PDB entry 6NT9 | electron microscopy, 3.30 A resolution | chains A and B of the 4 polymer chains in the assembly

Chain A (and B):
Molecule: Serine/threonine-protein kinase TBK1
From: Homo sapiens
Notes: EC 2.7.11.1; chain B of this document is another copy of the same molecule, construct and numbering; everything in this record applies to it too
UniProt: Q9UHD2 (TBK1_HUMAN); residue numbers follow UniProt; this construct covers 1-729
Amino-acid sequence (742 residues; row label = number of the first residue in the row):
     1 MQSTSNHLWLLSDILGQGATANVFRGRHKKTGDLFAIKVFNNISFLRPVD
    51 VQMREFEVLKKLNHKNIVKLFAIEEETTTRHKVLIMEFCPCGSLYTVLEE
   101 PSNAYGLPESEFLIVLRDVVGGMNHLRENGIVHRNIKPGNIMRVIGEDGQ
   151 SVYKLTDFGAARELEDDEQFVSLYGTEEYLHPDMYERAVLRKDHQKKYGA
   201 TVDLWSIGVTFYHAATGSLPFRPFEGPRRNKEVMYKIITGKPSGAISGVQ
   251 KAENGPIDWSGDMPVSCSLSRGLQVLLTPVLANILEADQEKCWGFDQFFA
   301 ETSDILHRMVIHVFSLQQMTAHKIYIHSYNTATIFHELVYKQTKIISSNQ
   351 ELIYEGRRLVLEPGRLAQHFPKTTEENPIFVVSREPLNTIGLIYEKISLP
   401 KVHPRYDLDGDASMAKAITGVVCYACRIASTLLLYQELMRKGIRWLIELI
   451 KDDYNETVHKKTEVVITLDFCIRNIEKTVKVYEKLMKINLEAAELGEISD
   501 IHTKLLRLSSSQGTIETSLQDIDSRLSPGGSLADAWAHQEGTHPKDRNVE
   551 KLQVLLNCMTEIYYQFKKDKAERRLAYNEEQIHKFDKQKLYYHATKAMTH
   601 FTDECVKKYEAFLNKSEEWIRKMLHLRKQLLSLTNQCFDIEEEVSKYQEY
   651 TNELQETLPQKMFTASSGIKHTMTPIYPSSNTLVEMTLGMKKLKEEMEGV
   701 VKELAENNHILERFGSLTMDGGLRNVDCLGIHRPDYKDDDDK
Not modelled in the structure: 43-48, 160-174, 184-199, 226-230, 485-495, 659-742
Sequence notes: engineered mutation Asn135 (Asp in Q9UHD2); expression tag (730-742)
Curated features (UniProtKB/Swiss-Prot):
  - binding site (ATP): Leu15 to Val23, Lys38
  - modified residue: Ser172 (Phosphoserine), Lys607 (N6-methyllysine), Ser716 (Phosphoserine)
  - cross-link (Glycyl lysine isopeptide (Lys-Gly)): Lys30 (interchain with G-Cter in ubiquitin), Lys401 (interchain with G-Cter in ubiquitin), Lys670 (interchain with G-Cter in ubiquitin)
  - natural variant: Phe24 (F24S: Loss of IFNB induction), Arg47 (R47H: In FTDALS4), Asp50 (D50A: In IIAE8), Tyr105 (Y105C: In FTDALS4), Val152 (V152L: No effect on IFNB induction), Gly159 (G159A: In IIAE8), Ile207 (I207V: In IIAE8; uncertain significance), Tyr212 (Y212D: In AIARV), Asp296 (D296H: In a breast pleomorphic lobular carcinoma sample), Ile305 (I305T: In FTDALS4), Leu306 (L306I: In FTDALS4; uncertain significance), Arg308 to Leu729 (deletion: Loss of IFNB induction), 19 further natural variant entries in UniProt
  - mutagenesis: Lys30 (K30R: Decreases ubiquitination. Abolishes ubiquitination, phosphorylation and kinase activity; when associated with R-401), Asp33 (D33A: Decreases phosphorylation and kinase activity), Lys38 (K38A: Loss of kinase activity), Ser172 (S172A: Loss of kinase activity. No effect on dimerization. Loss of USP38-mediated degradation; S172E: Decreased kinase activity), Leu316 (L316E: Decreases kinase activity. No effect on phosphorylation), Tyr325 (Y325E: Abolishes phosphorylation and kinase activity), Glu355 (E355R: Decreases phosphorylation and kinase activity. Abolishes dimerization; when associated with A-357 or R-448), Arg357 (R357A: Decreases phosphorylation and kinase activity. Abolishes dimerization; when associated with R-355), Lys401 (K401R: Decreases ubiquitination. Abolishes ubiquitination, phosphorylation and kinase activity; when associated with R-30), Glu448 (E448R: Decreases phosphorylation and kinase activity. Abolishes dimerization; when associated with R-355), His459 (H459E: Abolishes dimerization and decreases kinase activity but no effect on phosphorylation; when associated with E-466 and E-470), Ile466 (I466E: Abolishes dimerization and decreases kinase activity but no effect on phosphorylation; when associated with E-459 and E-470), 17 further mutagenesis entries in UniProt
What the authors report for this chain:
  - post-translational modification sites: Ser172 (citing earlier work)
  - mutagenesis - D135N: abolished catalytic activity (citing earlier work)
  - mutagenesis - Y577A, N578A, Q581A: decreased signaling in response to cGAMP

Chain A / chain B interface:
Contacting residue pairs (37; chain A residue first):
  Arg27(A) - Ile582(B)
  Lys30(A) - Phe585(B)
  Thr31(A) - Phe585(B)
  Asp33(A) - Lys589(B)  salt bridge
  Glu147(A) - Lys551(B)
  Asp148(A) - Arg547(B)  hydrogen bond (backbone-side chain)
  Asp148(A) - Glu550(B)
  Asp148(A) - Lys551(B)
  Gly149(A) - Val554(B)
  Gln150(A) - Arg547(B)
  Glu355(A) - Arg444(B)  salt bridge
  Glu355(A) - Trp445(B)  hydrogen bond
  Gly356(A) - Arg357(B)
  Arg357(A) - Gly356(B)
  Arg357(A) - Arg357(B)
  Arg357(A) - Asp452(B)  salt bridge
  Arg444(A) - Glu355(B)  salt bridge
  Trp445(A) - Glu355(B)  hydrogen bond
  Glu448(A) - Arg357(B)
  Leu449(A) - Arg357(B)
  Asp452(A) - Arg357(B)  salt bridge
  His459(A) - His459(B)
  Phe470(A) - Phe470(B)  hydrophobic
  Phe470(A) - Asn652(B)
  Arg473(A) - Asn652(B)
  Lys477(A) - Glu656(B)
  Arg547(A) - Asp148(B)  hydrogen bond (side chain-backbone)
  Arg547(A) - Gln150(B)
  Glu550(A) - Asp148(B)
  Lys551(A) - Glu147(B)
  Lys551(A) - Asp148(B)
  Val554(A) - Gly149(B)
  Ile582(A) - Arg27(B)
  Phe585(A) - Lys30(B)
  Phe585(A) - Thr31(B)
  Lys589(A) - Asp33(B)  salt bridge
  Asn652(A) - Arg473(B)
Other interface residues (no listed pair), chain A (33 interface residues in all): Gly32, Gly146, Tyr354, Lys441, Glu656
Other interface residues (no listed pair), chain B (32 interface residues in all): Gly32, Gly146, Lys441, Glu448, Leu449, Lys477

In short:
Chain A and chain B form an interface of 33 and 32 residues respectively; the contacts include 4 hydrogen
bonds and 6 salt bridges. Among the polar pairs are Asp33(A)-Lys589(B), Glu355(A)-Arg444(B) and
Arg357(A)-Asp452(B). From the paper: Y577A, N578A and Q581A of chain A reduce signaling in response to cGAMP;
a modification site at Ser172(A).
Both chains are Serine/threonine-protein kinase TBK1 (Homo sapiens). Entry 6NT9 (Cryo-EM structure of the
complex between human TBK1 and chicken STING) was determined by electron microscopy.
